Entry 7MOQ (electron microscopy, 8.00 A resolution (low resolution: residue-level contacts below are approximate; hydrogen-bond / salt-bridge calls are withheld)); this record covers chains A and B of the 35 polymer chains in the assembly.

# Chain A
Molecule: Dynein-1-alpha heavy chain, flagellar inner arm I1 complex protein, putative
Source organism: Tetrahymena thermophila CU428
UniProt: I7M6H4 (I7M6H4_TETTS); residue numbers follow UniProt; this construct covers 1-4168
Chain sequence (4168 residues; each row starts with the number of its first residue):
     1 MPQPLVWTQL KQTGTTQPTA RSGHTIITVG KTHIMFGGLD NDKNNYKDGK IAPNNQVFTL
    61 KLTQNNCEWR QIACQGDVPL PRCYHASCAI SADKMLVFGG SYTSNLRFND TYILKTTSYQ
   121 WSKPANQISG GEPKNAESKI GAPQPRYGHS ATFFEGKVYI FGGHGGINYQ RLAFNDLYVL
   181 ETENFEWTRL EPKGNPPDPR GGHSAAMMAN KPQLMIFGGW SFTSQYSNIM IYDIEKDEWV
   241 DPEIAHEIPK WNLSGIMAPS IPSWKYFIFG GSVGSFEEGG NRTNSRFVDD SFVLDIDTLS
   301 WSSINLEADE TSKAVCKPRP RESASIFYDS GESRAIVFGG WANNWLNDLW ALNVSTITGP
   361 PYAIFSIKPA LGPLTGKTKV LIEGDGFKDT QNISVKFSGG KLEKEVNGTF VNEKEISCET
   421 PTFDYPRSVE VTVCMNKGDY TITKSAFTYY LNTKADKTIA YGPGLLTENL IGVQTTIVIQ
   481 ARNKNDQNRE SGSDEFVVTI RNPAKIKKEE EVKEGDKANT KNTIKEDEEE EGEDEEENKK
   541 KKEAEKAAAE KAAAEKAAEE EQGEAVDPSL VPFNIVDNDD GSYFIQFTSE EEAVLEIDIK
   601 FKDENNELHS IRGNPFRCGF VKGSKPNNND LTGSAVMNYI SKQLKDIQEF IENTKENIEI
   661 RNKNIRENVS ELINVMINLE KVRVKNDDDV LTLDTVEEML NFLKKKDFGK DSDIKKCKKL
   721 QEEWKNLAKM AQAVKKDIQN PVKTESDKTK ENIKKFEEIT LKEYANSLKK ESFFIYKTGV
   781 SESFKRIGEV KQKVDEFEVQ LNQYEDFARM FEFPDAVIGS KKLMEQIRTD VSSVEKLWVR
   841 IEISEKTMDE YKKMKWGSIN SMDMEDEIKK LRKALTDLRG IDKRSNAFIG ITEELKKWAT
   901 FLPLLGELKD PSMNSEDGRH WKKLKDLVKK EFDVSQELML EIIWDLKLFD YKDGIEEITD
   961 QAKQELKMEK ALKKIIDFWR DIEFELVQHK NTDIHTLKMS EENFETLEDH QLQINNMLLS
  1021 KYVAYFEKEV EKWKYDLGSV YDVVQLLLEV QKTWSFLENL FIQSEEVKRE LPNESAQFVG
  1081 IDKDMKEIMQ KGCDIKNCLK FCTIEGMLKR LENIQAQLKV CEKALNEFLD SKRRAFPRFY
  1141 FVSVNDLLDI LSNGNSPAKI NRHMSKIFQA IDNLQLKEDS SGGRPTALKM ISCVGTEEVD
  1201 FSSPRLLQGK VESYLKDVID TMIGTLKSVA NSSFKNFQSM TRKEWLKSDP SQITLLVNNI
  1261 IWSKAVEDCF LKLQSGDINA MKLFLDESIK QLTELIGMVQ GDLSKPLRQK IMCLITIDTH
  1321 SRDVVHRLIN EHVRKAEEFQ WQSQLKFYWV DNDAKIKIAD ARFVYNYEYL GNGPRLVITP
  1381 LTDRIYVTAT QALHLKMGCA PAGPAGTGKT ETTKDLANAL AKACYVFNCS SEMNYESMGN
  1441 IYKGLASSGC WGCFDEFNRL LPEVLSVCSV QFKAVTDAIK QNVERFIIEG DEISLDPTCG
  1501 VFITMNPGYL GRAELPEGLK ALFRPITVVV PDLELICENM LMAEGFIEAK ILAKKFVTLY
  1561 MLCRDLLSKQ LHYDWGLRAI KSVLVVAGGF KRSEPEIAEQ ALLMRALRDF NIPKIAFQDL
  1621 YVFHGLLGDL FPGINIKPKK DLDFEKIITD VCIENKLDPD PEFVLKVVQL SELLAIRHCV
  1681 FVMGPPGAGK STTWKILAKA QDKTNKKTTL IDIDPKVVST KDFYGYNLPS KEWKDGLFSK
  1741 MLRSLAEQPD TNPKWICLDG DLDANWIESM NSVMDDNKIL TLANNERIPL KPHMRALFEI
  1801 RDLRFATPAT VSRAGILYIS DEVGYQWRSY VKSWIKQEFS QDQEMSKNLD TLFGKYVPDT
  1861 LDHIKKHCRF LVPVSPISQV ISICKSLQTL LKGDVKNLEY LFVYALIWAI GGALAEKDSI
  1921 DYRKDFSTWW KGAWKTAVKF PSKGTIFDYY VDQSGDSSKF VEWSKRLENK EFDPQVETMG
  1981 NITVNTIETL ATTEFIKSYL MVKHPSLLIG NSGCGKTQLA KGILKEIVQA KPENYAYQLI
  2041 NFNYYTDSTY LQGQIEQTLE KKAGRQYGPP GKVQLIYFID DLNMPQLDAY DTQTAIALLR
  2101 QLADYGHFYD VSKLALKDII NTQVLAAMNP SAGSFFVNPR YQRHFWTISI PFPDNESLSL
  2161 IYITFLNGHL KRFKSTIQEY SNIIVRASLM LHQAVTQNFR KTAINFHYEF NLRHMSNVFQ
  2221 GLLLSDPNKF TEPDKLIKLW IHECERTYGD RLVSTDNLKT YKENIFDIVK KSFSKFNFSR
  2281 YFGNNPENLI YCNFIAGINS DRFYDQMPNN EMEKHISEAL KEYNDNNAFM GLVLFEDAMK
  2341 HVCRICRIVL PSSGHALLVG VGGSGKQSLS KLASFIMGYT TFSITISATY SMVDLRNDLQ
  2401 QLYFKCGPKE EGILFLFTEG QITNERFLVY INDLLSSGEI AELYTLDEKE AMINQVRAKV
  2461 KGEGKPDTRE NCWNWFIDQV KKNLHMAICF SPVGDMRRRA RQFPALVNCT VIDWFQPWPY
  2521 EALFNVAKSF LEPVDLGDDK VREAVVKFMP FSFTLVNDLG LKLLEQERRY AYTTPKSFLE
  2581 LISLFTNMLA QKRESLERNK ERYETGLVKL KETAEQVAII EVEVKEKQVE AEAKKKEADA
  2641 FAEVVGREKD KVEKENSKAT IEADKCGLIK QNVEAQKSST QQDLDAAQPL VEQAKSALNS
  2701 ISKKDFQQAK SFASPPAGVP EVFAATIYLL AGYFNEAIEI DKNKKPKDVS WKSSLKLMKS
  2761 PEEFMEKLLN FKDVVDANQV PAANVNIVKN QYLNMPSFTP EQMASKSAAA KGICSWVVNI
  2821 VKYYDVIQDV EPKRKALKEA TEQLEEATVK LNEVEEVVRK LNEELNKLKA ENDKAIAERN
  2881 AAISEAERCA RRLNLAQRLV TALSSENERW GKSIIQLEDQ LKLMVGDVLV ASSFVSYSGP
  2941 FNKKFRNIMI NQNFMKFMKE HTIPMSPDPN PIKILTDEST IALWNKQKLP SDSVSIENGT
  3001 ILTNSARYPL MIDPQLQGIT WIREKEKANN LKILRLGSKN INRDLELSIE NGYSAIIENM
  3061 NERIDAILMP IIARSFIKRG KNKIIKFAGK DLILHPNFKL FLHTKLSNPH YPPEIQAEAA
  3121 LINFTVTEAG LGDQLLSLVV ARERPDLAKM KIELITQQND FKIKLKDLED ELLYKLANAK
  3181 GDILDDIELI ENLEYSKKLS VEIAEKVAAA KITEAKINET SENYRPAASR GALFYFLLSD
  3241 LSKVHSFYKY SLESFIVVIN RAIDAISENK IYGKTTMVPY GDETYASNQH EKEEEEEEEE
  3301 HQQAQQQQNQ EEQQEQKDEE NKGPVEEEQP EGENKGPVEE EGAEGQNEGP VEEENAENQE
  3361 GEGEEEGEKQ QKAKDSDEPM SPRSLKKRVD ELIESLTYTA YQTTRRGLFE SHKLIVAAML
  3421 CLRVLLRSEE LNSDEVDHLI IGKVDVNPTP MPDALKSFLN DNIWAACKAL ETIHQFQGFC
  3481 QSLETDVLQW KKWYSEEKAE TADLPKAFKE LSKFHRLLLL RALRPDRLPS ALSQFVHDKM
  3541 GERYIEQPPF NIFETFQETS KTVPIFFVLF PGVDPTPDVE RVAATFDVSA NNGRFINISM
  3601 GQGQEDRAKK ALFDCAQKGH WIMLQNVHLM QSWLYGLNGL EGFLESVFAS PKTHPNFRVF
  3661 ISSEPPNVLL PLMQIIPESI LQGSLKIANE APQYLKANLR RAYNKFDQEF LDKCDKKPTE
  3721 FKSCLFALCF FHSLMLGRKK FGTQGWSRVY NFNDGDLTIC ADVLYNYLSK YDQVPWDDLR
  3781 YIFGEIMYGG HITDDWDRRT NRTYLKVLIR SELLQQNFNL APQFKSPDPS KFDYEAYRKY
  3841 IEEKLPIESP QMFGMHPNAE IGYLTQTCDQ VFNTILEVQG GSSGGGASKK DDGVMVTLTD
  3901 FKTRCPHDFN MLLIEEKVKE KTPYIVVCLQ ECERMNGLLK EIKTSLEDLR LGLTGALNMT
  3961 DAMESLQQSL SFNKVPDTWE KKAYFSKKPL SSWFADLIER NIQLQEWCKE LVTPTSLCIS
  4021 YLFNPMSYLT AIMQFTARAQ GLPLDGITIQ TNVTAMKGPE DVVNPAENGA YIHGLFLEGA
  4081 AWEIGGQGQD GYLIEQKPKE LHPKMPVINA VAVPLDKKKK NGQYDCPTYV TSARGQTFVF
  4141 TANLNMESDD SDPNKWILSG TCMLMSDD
Not modelled in the structure: 1, 126-142, 359-4168

# Chain B
Molecule: Outer arm dynein beta heavy chain
Source organism: Tetrahymena thermophila CU428
UniProt: I7M9J2 (I7M9J2_TETTS); numbering as in UniProt; present here: 1-2728, 2730-4595
Chain sequence (4594 residues; numbered 1 to 4595; 1 number in that range is skipped by the numbering (no residue carries it; nothing is unmodelled there); the number before each row is that of its first residue):
     1 MGDHSQKDSP EDFIINRLSQ ALGIQKEKIK KSLETQQDDK GEVTNKDEFQ GFIQQDNSTN
    61 ILWVSGQSEK CTFYYGQLPP IDKFKKKGIA VIKLGLHKLT NENVAKDVVV VEITNNLLEH
   121 LNSVFNEIMS PVMQNPLNQQ GWTDLVAKDL MEKFNNYVAQ VYVLLGQIKG KTMLPLPSHK
   181 LTSSDTTPDK DKAHVFEGSI ITWTKQIKNV LKLEPEQLLK YGNDPGPLAE IEFWQNKRDN
   241 LNLIDSQLKS VEVQNILHFL DNNKSTYTTP FTKLQAEVKK ARLEANENYR YLFTLKDLFS
   301 KLQESQPSDF PTLYELFIPI MHTILLIYNK SKTYNQPPRL VVLIREICNA IISNAQAFVD
   361 KDTIFSLIDS KETTEACDKL QVTLDVCSKF KDAYFEYKAK AGGNWKLTSN ALFVRLDSFL
   421 ERCQDILHLT NTIVQFNKLE KIELGGTKGK TLTESIAQIF KEFEEAVQAF TSVSYDIMNI
   481 AEKKFDDDFY EFRSKIKELE RRLASVITQG FDDYDTIYGR FKLLDNFEGL LTRPIIADEL
   541 EKKHIVLLEM YKQDLKQVQS IFLEGKQFVD SMHENAPLFL NMPPIAGALT WCKSLRDRIQ
   601 EPIEKLAQLG QGITEREEYK DVQKLYTSIT KSIKDYEDQK ILSWEKEVED SSQDKLKQTL
   661 LCKDENDLIK VNFDPSLVRL LKEVKYFLLL RLEVPTTAKD IYTKAETYRT QIVALDMIVD
   721 NYNHIKTCLL PVEEPLVKKK IQDMEEEVKP GIEEIRWKST NIDQFISKSK SIVDQLFETV
   781 NKMKDSLQKI HKSLANFNVK IIERKNRPMS PDDYDQFLKA IFSNKLTIVK DNGNQIQKLV
   841 KEVLDAVKAD KKQNSWKNYN DYVNVIVIEG ISTAIQTALL HLNEQINPVF IKRNDISPLF
   901 DIRLELGQSG IQFDPEIGES SNQLTVRNTI RNWINDFFNI AGTIQRLDTT MPGDFLQEIR
   961 SFFEIKQCLA MITQNLEWIE NECNQFRARF DTYSYLWTED EQISFNRFLD ENEPKDEDGK
  1021 GGDDDEGENT EKQNPLLKGC RAKIPNLDLF DEKITHLKAI QQEISRIKTP EDISWLRINL
  1081 QPMKTALDAR VTRWIRVYTD FLVNQFRTTQ KNLLDFIEKT KDGIKKNPAD HENLHDKKLL
  1141 MSVMKVISDV KDVEPRREGI ITRMKEMVTK LKKHNVPITE KGTDDPLQQI DNANSNFIEI
  1201 YGRVFKVKAD IIPLQAEETQ NIKRDLDIFM KEVESFRKEF MQKLPFDYTE SMGYENINNA
  1261 YDTIMVYYHK LTAIEGRALE YNNLEKLFEL QKSNYKQLKD CMNDLKNLKT MWDAIALIHF
  1321 QYNDWKTKPW RQIKADILLD TNKTLGTQIK NLPKEIRNFK GYNVIVEKVK NMGTVLPLVS
  1381 ALHSEFMEDR HWSQLKQITG TVFDHNSLSF YFEDILALNL YKYENTVNEI VDVAQKEAKI
  1441 EKKLKNIEQW WSKQVFEFTE YKETKTFASL DNMMEVLDQH SLDLMGMKSQ GKYVEFFYDR
  1501 VEDWREKLGR VDVVVNEWLK VQKNWKILYN IFLLSEDIRM QLPEDTKVFE GVDKEFKDMM
  1561 SEVSANPSVV EACTIERRDV LVGWSQAIKK CEKALNDYLE QKKKSFPRFY FLSNQSLLTI
  1621 LSNGQNAPKV CEYLGDCFDG LKTLTFEPPA NPAETSKVGI GMISKDDEKV PFSSKFICEG
  1681 AVEHWLLNLE FRMRETLQEI LEGAKNTADL WDSGDKPREE WVEGYNAQIA LLTTTIVWTE
  1741 DVGRAFEDLA GGSETAMKEC QKLIEVRLEN LIKKVRGDLH ILERWKIINI ITIDVHSRDV
  1801 VEKFVIQKVS EAESFAWLSQ LKFYWENKPD SDMHLRQTLR FPWEKDKNKN KCIIRIVDWF
  1861 RFYSYEYIGN AIRLVITPLT DRCYITLTQA LNLTMGGAPA GPAGTGKTET TKDLGRAIGI
  1921 PVMVFNCSDQ MNKDSMAQIF MGLSQSGAWG CFDEFNRISI EVLSVVSTQV KCVLDALKEK
  1981 KTKFSFVEEG EIQLQDTVGF FITMNPGYAG RTELPENLKA LFRSCAMVVP DLALICENML
  2041 MSEGFTMARV LSRKFVSLYM LSRELLSKQK HYDWGLRAVK SVLRQAGKLK RGDPDMPEDP
  2101 LLMRALRDFN MPKIVTDDKV IFRRLIGDLF PKLDPPTKQN PELKKIVQDT TKKDMGLVAE
  2161 ELFVTKVVQL AEILEVRHCC FVIGPPGSGK TCVWKTLIKS YINSGEDAEY DTLNPKAVTS
  2221 DELFGAYTKT KEWKNGVIAV IMKNQVKNEE KYKATHMHKW SVLDGDIDPE WIESLNTVMD
  2281 DNKVLTLVSN DRIFLTPQMR LIFEISNLRN ATPATVSRAG VLFINETDIG WMPYMNSWLE
  2341 RSQINILKQQ KEMANMPEYP VIDDVAKSVF YRCFQSYFEQ NIDVHDKNRV RHICPMVDIA
  2401 MIQTICTILD ALLIQHLPKL KQMKEEDEKQ ALEAFFIFAG LWAIGGPVGG GQDDSKDMKE
  2461 FNTVWKGAAK VKFPEQGLCY DYYYDINENK WNTWKVEDYL PNDQPLFSKI YVATIHTTRL
  2521 RYMIDIHLQR RKPILFIGSA GTGKTAVVRD YLNSTRPEQV SHKTINFSSF TDSLALQKNI
  2581 ESMVEKKNGR NYGSATNKVL ICFIDDFNMP YVDKYGTQSP IQLLRLILDY GSIFNREQLE
  2641 ERKFLQDLLF FGCLNQKSGS FTVDLRLQRN FSVFSMYTPS SDVIKTIFGS ILNAHLSTID
  2701 DKAQKMAFKL VEATYFTFDK ILKNTTAF
  2730 PSAKRFHYQF NFRELARVCE GICRTTPGQY SGGDQGKLVR LWAHEMKRTF EDRFIANEHV
  2790 EFFRRYLTEA ISKCIGEFPE TENPIAEPLI FTGFVAAHQG LDQQYTQCTI PVLKRVLDDK
  2850 LEEYNEVKAQ MNLVLFQQAM EHVSRICRIL DMPGNNALLV GVGGSGKQSL CRLSTFINGF
  2910 EIDQLVVTAS FTINDLRNNL QEIYKKIAKP NSIARVFMIT DSQIKEEQFL IPINDMLNSG
  2970 WIFDLFPKED MDSLVSGVRN EAKGEGVDVN NLTALTSYFL DKIRKNLKVV LCFSPVGDTM
  3030 RIRSRKFPGI INNTSIDWFH PWPHEALIDV AFRFLEEIEF PTEEIRQSIS LNMAKVHSSI
  3090 DTANEKFLKL ERRYNYTTPK SFLELIDFYK KLLTEKRETI QRQIQRYEMG LNILAETQNK
  3150 VQGLQEELKV KMVEVNKQRE ETDILIEKVG KESALAEEEQ TIANAEEEKT NVAAAEAEKI
  3210 SKEATEALAE ALPALRSAEA AVDCLKKPHV TEMKNLGSPP AGVIVTARVV LILFNQGITL
  3270 NDPDEKVWKK AVTFMNNPQA FIDKVKSFDG ENIEPNIIEQ SNKIIQDPSK KFNEKDMAGQ
  3330 SYAASKLCAW AVNIVTFNKI FKQVKPLQDA QKQANEILEE KKKELAIVKQ RVAELNARVN
  3390 SLKRQLEEAE ARKMIVEQDA ARCQSRLSAA ENLVNGLAGE NKRWTQNVKF LKENIKSMIG
  3450 DSLLASAFVS YIGAFSAKLR LELWKNTWLP DIIEKGIPIT EGIEPLKILT TEAIKSKWKN
  3510 EGLPADPMSL ENAAIITACA RWPLIIDPQL QGSTWIRGKQ GENLTTISLS QPKWLGALTS
  3570 SISSGRAVLI EGIQQEIDAT LDPLLQRAVK KNGNQLQLEI GGDPIDYDPN FKLFLMTKLI
  3630 NPHFRPEIAA QCTIINFIVT ESGLEEQFIA MVVNIEKNEL EMAKQDLVKK QNEYAVTLDK
  3690 LESDLLQSLS EADPATILDN TELIQNLDKT KKTTIEITEQ QQKAKVTEAE INIQREHYRV
  3750 VAAEGSMLYF LVISLSVMDH MYQYSLESFI TFFFKAINRT TVRDENRIPT LILNIRQTIY
  3810 QWISRGLFEK HKLIFLTLIV FRLMQKKIID VAYEVAEMDF LIKCPARPGV ENTLDWLPNI
  3870 SWDQIQGLIN LEEFRNFAHQ LEKEAPNRFK DWYNELQPED QKLPLDWKRL DSMPFKKLLV
  3930 LRCLRPDRMT ISLNNFIRAV LPQGDAFVEM DQKLAFSEIL ESVINEDSES TIPIFFILSP
  3990 GSDPVKEVEK IAKKKRIEPG KNFFNIALGQ GQDEIARRRI EEGNKEGHWV MLQNIHLMPT
  4050 WLIELEKILD SYSGEAGGGN SEFRLFLSAE PSTGIPIGIL DRSIKLTNEP PAGLKANMKR
  4110 AWTYFSKEEI EDKDPKIKSI LFALCFFHST LIERRRFGPK GWNMSYPFNM GDLRDSYLVM
  4170 NRYMEQNQGG KVPFNDLIYI FGEIMYGGHI VDDWDRRLCN SYLFNTMHEQ LFDELELFPY
  4230 IEGKGLSFKV PGQNPYEKYI EHIETSLKQE TPLAYGLHPN AEIGFRTDQC KTLFNTLLEL
  4290 MPKEQSRDEK SSDIKSSNEM ASDLIKQLLE DSELKNKIFN MEEIKNKIDA ENKGPYQNVF
  4350 LQEIEYMNAL LSEIVKDLEE IGQGLSGLLT VSENMEMIIE SIALSRVPAS WQKLAYPSKR
  4410 GLQSWLANLF QRIEQLNIFR DDPYSIPRVV MISRFFNPQS FLTAIMQVIS RAKAYELNKL
  4470 YIQTEITKRS IEEIEGAAKE GAYVYGFILE GARWDYQLGQ LEESKPKEMF SVLPVTYCKA
  4530 IPLPPEGKED KSLYQCPVYK TEDRGNTYVF TAQLKTRFPP RKWILAGVAI IMDVEGVSDE
  4590 VKKDKK
Not modelled in the structure: 1-7, 75-76, 172, 1002-1033, 1374-1380, 1605, 1776, 1829-1849, 1987, 2248-2252, 2355-2365, 2390-2393, 2418-2432, 2456-2460, 2725-2727, 2828-2834, 3067-3075, 3090-3101, 3152-3423, 3483-3488, 3648-3649, 3834-3838, 3854-3859, 3964-3969, 4062-4066, 4178-4179, 4222-4238, 4288-4302, 4332-4337, 4441, 4481-4485, 4585-4595

# Interface between chain A and chain B
Pairs across the interface (38; chain A residue first):
  L39(A) - F963(B)
  L39(A) - E964(B)
  Y84(A) - E964(B)
  T103(A) - E964(B)
  T103(A) - I965(B)
  H164(A) - R960(B)
  Y169(A) - D861(B)
  Q170(A) - D861(B)
  Q170(A) - Y862(B)
  Q170(A) - V865(B)
  L172(A) - R946(B)
  W220(A) - L956(B)
  F222(A) - M951(B)
  F222(A) - P952(B)
  T223(A) - G953(B)
  T223(A) - F955(B)
  T223(A) - L956(B)
  E278(A) - M951(B)
  E278(A) - P952(B)
  N281(A) - N939(B)
  N281(A) - T943(B)
  T283(A) - N935(B)
  T283(A) - N939(B)
  T283(A) - F955(B)
  N284(A) - N935(B)
  N284(A) - D936(B)
  W341(A) - F963(B)
  W341(A) - Q967(B)
  N343(A) - R931(B)
  N343(A) - L969(B)
  N343(A) - T973(B)
  N344(A) - Q967(B)
  N344(A) - L969(B)
  N344(A) - A970(B)
  N344(A) - T973(B)
  W345(A) - Q967(B)
  W345(A) - A970(B)
  W345(A) - Q974(B)
Interface residues without a listed pair, chain A (23 interface residues in all): H85, Y102, L106, Y147, S285
Interface residues without a listed pair, chain B (25 interface residues in all): N858, F938

# Overview
The interface between chain A and chain B involves 23 residues on one side and 25 on the other.
Here chain A is Dynein-1-alpha heavy chain, flagellar inner arm I1 complex protein, putative and chain B is
Outer arm dynein beta heavy chain, both from Tetrahymena thermophila CU428. Entry 7MOQ (The structure of the
Tetrahymena thermophila outer dynein arm on doublet microtubule) was determined by electron microscopy.
